Entry 2K3S (solution NMR); this record covers chains A and B.

[Chain A]
Name: Smoothelin-like protein 1
Source organism: Mus musculus
Reference sequence: Q99LM3 (SMTL1_MOUSE); residues 6-119 here correspond to UniProt positions 346-459 (UniProt number = residue number + 340)
Amino-acid sequence (119 residues; row label = number of the first residue in the row):
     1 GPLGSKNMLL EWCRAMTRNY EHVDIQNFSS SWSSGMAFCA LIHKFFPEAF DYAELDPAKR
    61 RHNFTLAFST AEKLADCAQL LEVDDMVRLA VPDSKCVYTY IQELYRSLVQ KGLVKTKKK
Construct notes: expression tag (1-5)
Swiss-Prot annotation at these positions:
  - region: Ile101 to Lys119 (Calmodulin-binding)

[Chain B]
Name: Calmodulin
Source organism: Xenopus laevis
Reference sequence: P62155 (CALM_XENLA); residues 82-148 here correspond to UniProt positions 83-149 (UniProt number = residue number + 1)
Amino-acid sequence (67 residues; numbered 82 to 148; the number before each row is that of its first residue):
    82 EEEIREAFRV FDKDGNGYIS AAELRHVMTN LGEKLTDEEV DEMIREADID GDGQVNYEEF
   142 VQMMTAK

[Interface between chain A and chain B]
Pairs across the interface (33):
  Pro2(A) - Glu104(B)
  Leu3(A) - Phe92(B)
  Leu3(A) - Lys94(B)
  Leu3(A) - His107(B)
  Gly4(A) - Phe92(B)
  Gly4(A) - Lys94(B)
  Ser5(A) - Phe92(B)
  Ser5(A) - Asp93(B)
  Ser5(A) - Lys94(B)
  Lys6(A) - Lys94(B)
  Lys6(A) - Asp95(B)
  Asn7(A) - Lys94(B)
  Met8(A) - Gln135(B)
  Ser94(A) - Asp95(B)
  Lys95(A) - Asp95(B)
  Lys95(A) - Gly96(B)
  Lys95(A) - Asn97(B)
  Tyr98(A) - Asp95(B)
  Tyr98(A) - Asn97(B)
  Tyr98(A) - Tyr99(B)
  Tyr98(A) - Gln135(B)
  Thr99(A) - Asn97(B)
  Gln102(A) - Asn97(B)
  Gln102(A) - Tyr99(B)
  Tyr105(A) - Asp133(B)
  Tyr105(A) - Gly134(B)
  Arg106(A) - Tyr99(B)
  Arg106(A) - Asp133(B)
  Arg106(A) - Gln135(B)
  Val109(A) - Gly132(B)
  Val109(A) - Asp133(B)
  Gln110(A) - Gly132(B)
  Lys115(A) - Asp131(B)
Interface residues without a listed pair, chain B (16 interface residues in all): Ile100, Ser101

[Overview]
17 residues of chain A and 16 residues of chain B are in contact.
Here chain A is Smoothelin-like protein 1 (Mus musculus) and chain B is Calmodulin (Xenopus laevis). Entry
2K3S (HADDOCK-derived structure of the CH-domain of the smoothelin-like 1 complexed with the C-domain of
apocalmodulin) was determined by solution NMR.
